3T2C - chain A; structure by X-ray diffraction, 1.30 A resolution.

# Chain A
Name: Fructose-1,6-bisphosphate aldolase/phosphatase
Organism: Thermoproteus neutrophilus
Notes: EC 4.1.2.13, 3.1.3.11
Reference sequence: B1YAL1 (B1YAL1_THENV); residues 1-399 here = UniProt positions 1-399
Chain sequence (407 residues; each row starts with the number of its first residue):
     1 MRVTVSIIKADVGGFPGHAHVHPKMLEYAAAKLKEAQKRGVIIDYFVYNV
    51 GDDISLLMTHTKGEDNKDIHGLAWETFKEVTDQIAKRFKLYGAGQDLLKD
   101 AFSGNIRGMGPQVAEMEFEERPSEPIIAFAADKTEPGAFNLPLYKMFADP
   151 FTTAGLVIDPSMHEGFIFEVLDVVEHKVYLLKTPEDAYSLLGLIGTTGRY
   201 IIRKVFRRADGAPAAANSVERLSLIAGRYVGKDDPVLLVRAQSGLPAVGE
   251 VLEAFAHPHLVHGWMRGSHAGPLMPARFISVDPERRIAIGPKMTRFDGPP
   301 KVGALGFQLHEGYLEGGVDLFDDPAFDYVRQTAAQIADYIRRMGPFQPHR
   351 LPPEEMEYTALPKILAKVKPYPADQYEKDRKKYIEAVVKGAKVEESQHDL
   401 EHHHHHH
Disordered / not traced: 390-407
Differences from the reference sequence: expression tag (400-407)
Curated features (UniProtKB/Swiss-Prot):
  - active site: Asp11 (Proton acceptor), Tyr229 (Proton donor/acceptor), Lys232 (Schiff-base intermediate with DHAP)
  - binding site (Mg(2+)): Asp11, His18, Asp52, Asp53, Gln95, Asp132, Lys232, Asp233, Asp234
  - binding site (beta-D-fructose 1,6-bisphosphate): His18, Tyr91, Gly104, Asn105, Lys133, Gln242, Ser243, Arg266, Asp297, Tyr358
  - binding site (dihydroxyacetone phosphate): His18, Lys133, Arg266, Asp297
  - mutagenesis: Tyr229 (Y229F: Shows unaltered FBP phosphatase activity, whereas FBP aldolase activity is completely abolished), Asp297 (D297N: 18-fold decrease in FBP phosphatase activity, whereas FBP aldolase activity is completely abolished)
Ion coordination: Mg2+ site 1: Asp11, Asp52, Gln95 (together with 1,3-dihydroxyacetonephosphate); Mg2+ site 2: Asp52, Asp53, Asp132, Asp234 (together with 1,3-dihydroxyacetonephosphate); Mg2+ site 3: Lys232, Asp234 (together with 1,3-dihydroxyacetonephosphate)
Ligand contacts:
  - 1,3-dihydroxyacetonephosphate (13P), molecule 1: Asp11, His18, Asp52, Asp53, Gln95, Asp132, Lys133, Tyr229, Gly231, Lys232, Asp234, Trp264, Met265, Arg266, Gly267, Asp297, Glu357
  - 1,3-dihydroxyacetonephosphate (13P), molecule 2: His18, Tyr91, Tyr229, Lys232, Gln242, Ser243, Ala247, Met265, Arg266, Asp297, Tyr358

# In short
Bound to chain A: 1,3-dihydroxyacetonephosphate. The Mg2+ site 1 is built by Asp11, Asp52 and Gln95. Asp52,
Asp53, Asp132 and Asp234 coordinate Mg2+ site 2. Curated annotation (UniProt) lists 3 active-site residues, 9
Mg2+-binding residues, 10 beta-D-fructose 1,6-bisphosphate-binding residues and 4 dihydroxyacetone
phosphate-binding residues.
Chain A is Fructose-1,6-bisphosphate aldolase/phosphatase (Thermoproteus neutrophilus); the structure,
Fructose-1,6-bisphosphate aldolase/phosphatase from Thermoproteus neutrophilus, DHAP-bound form, was
determined by X-ray diffraction together with 3T2B, 3T2D, 3T2E, 3T2F and 3T2G from the same study.
